Entry 8JNP (X-ray diffraction, 2.00 A resolution); this record covers chain A.

# Chain A
Protein: Cytochrome P450 CftA
Source organism: Streptomyces torulosus
Amino-acid sequence (396 residues; row label = number of the first residue in the row):
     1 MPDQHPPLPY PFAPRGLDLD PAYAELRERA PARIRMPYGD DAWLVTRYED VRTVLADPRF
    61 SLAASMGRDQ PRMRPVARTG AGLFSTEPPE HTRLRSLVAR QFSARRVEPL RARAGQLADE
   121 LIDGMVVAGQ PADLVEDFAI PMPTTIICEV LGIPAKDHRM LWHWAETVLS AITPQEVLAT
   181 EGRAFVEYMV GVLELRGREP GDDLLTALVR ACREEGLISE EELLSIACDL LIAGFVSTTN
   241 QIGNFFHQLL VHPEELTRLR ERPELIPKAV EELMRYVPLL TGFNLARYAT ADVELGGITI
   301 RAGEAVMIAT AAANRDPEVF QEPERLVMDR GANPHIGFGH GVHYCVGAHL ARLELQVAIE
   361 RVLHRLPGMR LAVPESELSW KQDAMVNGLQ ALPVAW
Disordered / not traced: 1-6
Bound ions: heme Fe near Cys345 (its only coordinating residue here)
Small-molecule neighbours:
  - ikarugamycin (EIA; (1Z,3E,5S,7R,8R,10R,11R,12S,15R,16S,18Z,25S)-11-ethyl-2-hydroxy-10-methyl-21,26-diazapentacyclo[23.2.1.05,16.07,15.08,12]octacosa-1(2),3,13,18-tetraene-20,27,28-trione): Arg72, Arg74, Val76, Ala77, Arg78, Phe84, Trp164, Val168, Leu178, Ile232, Ala233, Val236, Ser237, Leu280, Phe283, Leu285
  - heme (HEM): Leu55, Leu83, Phe84, His91, Arg95, Phe102, Ile147, Leu230, Ala233, Gly234, Ser237, Thr238, Gln241, Met274, Leu279, Leu280, Leu285, Arg287, Ile308, Ile336, Gly337, Phe338, Gly339, Val342, His343, Tyr344, Cys345, Val346, Gly347, Leu350, Ala351, Leu355

# In short
Bound to chain A: ikarugamycin and heme.
Chain A is Cytochrome P450 CftA (Streptomyces torulosus); the structure, Crystal structure of cytochrome P450
CftA from Streptomyces torulosus NRRL B-3889, in complex with the substrate ..., was determined by X-ray
diffraction together with 8JNC, 8JNQ, 8JOO and 8JUA from the same study.
